PDB entry 8P62 | electron microscopy, 3.90 A resolution | chains D and I of the 14 polymer chains in the assembly

# Chain D
Molecule: DNA replication complex GINS protein SLD5
Organism: Saccharomyces cerevisiae
Reference sequence: Q03406 (SLD5_YEAST); residues 1-294 here = UniProt positions 1-294
Sequence (294 residues; numbered 1 to 294; the number before each row is that of its first residue):
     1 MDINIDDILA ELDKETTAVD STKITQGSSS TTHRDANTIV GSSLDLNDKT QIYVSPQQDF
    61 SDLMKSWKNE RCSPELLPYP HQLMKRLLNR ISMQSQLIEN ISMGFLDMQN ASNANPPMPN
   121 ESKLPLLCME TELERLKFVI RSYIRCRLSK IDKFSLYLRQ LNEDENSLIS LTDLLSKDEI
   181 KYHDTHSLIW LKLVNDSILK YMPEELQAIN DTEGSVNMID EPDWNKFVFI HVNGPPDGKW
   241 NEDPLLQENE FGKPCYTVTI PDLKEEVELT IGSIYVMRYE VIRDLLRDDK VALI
Not modelled in the structure: 1-49
Swiss-Prot annotation at these positions:
  - mutagenesis: Ser21 (S21P: In sld5-8; temperature-sensitive mutant; in association with P-66. Defective in DNA replication), Ser66 (S66P: In sld5-8; temperature-sensitive mutant; in association with P-21. Defective in DNA replication), Trp67 (W67R: In sld5-12; temperature-sensitive mutant. Defective in DNA replication), Lys150 (K150E: In sld5-2; temperature-sensitive mutant. Defective in DNA replication), Leu293 (L293P: In sld5-13; temperature-sensitive mutant. Defective in DNA replication)

# Chain I
Molecule: DNA replication complex GINS protein PSF2
Organism: Saccharomyces cerevisiae
Reference sequence: P40359 (PSF2_YEAST); numbering as in UniProt (aligned over 1-213)
Sequence (213 residues; each row starts with the number of its first residue):
     1 MSLPAHLQQT FSPEEIQFIV ENEPIKIFPR ITTRQKIRGD DRGTGNHTRW QLITTDDKAL
    61 NNMVAMRSTE VVLWIALLLK QQSKCSIVAP QWLTTKELDR KIQYEKTHPD RFSELPWNWL
   121 VLARILFNKA KDDFHDPIHE LRGKIQDLRE IRQIKVLKGL KYLNESHLQL DNLSLLEINE
   181 LRPFITEIMD KLREIHTASL TAGTENDEEE FNI
Not modelled in the structure: 1, 38-46, 201-213

# Chain D / chain I interface
Residue-residue contacts - 62 pairs, chain D then chain I:
  Pro56(D) - Ile53(I)
  Phe60(D) - Asn22(I)
  Phe60(D) - Thr54(I)
  Met64(D) - Asn22(I)
  Trp67(D) - Glu15(I)
  Lys68(D) - Ile19(I)
  Arg71(D) - Leu7(I)  hydrogen bond (side chain-backbone)
  Arg71(D) - Gln8(I)
  Arg71(D) - Thr10(I)  hydrogen bond (side chain-backbone)
  Arg71(D) - Phe11(I)
  Arg71(D) - Glu15(I)  salt bridge
  Cys72(D) - Phe11(I)  hydrophobic
  Gln94(D) - Gln51(I)
  Gln94(D) - Ile53(I)
  Glu121(D) - His47(I)
  Glu121(D) - Thr48(I)  hydrogen bond (backbone-side chain)
  Leu124(D) - Trp50(I)
  Pro125(D) - Thr48(I)
  Pro125(D) - Trp50(I)
  Cys128(D) - Trp50(I)  hydrophobic
  Cys128(D) - Leu52(I)
  Met129(D) - Trp50(I)
  Met129(D) - Leu52(I)  hydrophobic
  Thr131(D) - Trp74(I)
  Glu132(D) - Ile53(I)
  Glu132(D) - Thr54(I)  hydrogen bond
  Arg135(D) - Phe18(I)
  Arg135(D) - Glu21(I)  salt bridge
  Arg135(D) - Trp74(I)
  Val139(D) - Phe18(I)  hydrophobic
  Cys146(D) - Ser2(I)
  Ser149(D) - Leu3(I)
  Ser149(D) - Gln8(I)  hydrogen bond
  Asp223(D) - Asp190(I)
  Asp223(D) - Arg193(I)  salt bridge
  Asn225(D) - Arg193(I)  hydrogen bond (backbone-side chain)
  Lys226(D) - Gln9(I)
  Phe227(D) - Glu165(I)
  Phe227(D) - Ser166(I)
  Phe227(D) - Thr186(I)
  Phe227(D) - Met189(I)
  Phe227(D) - Asp190(I)
  Phe227(D) - Arg193(I)
  Phe229(D) - Ile178(I)  hydrophobic
  Leu263(D) - Glu165(I)
  Leu263(D) - Ser166(I)
  Glu265(D) - Ser166(I)
  Val267(D) - His167(I)
  Ser273(D) - Gln169(I)  hydrogen bond
  Ser273(D) - Asp171(I)  hydrogen bond
  Ile274(D) - Gln169(I)
  Ile274(D) - Leu170(I)  hydrogen bond (backbone-backbone)
  Ile274(D) - Asp171(I)
  Tyr275(D) - Leu168(I)
  Tyr275(D) - Gln169(I)
  Val276(D) - His167(I)
  Val276(D) - Leu168(I)  hydrogen bond (backbone-backbone)
  Met277(D) - Ser166(I)
  Arg278(D) - Arg193(I)
  Ile294(D) - Phe11(I)
  Ile294(D) - Leu175(I)  hydrophobic
  Ile294(D) - Arg182(I)  hydrogen bond (backbone-side chain)
Other interface residues (no listed pair), chain D (43 interface residues in all): Gln57, Asn120, Ser122, Leu136, Phe138, Ser142, Arg145, Lys153, Gly272
Other interface residues (no listed pair), chain I (39 interface residues in all): Thr33, Leu78, Lys84, Ile185, His196

# Summary
43 residues of chain D and 39 residues of chain I are in contact, with 11 hydrogen bonds and 3 salt bridges.
Among the polar pairs are Arg71(D)-Glu15(I), Arg135(D)-Glu21(I) and Asp223(D)-Arg193(I). From UniProt: 5
mutagenesis sites on chain D.
Here chain D is DNA replication complex GINS protein SLD5 and chain I is DNA replication complex GINS protein
PSF2, both from Saccharomyces cerevisiae. Entry 8P62 (S. cerevisiae ssDNA-sCMGE after DNA replication
initiation) was determined by electron microscopy, deposited together with 8P5E and 8P63.
